8GW0 - chain A; structure by X-ray diffraction, 1.64 A resolution.

== Chain A ==
Molecule: CAD protein
From: Homo sapiens
Notes: EC 3.5.2.3
Reference sequence: P27708 (PYR1_HUMAN); residues 1456-1846 here = UniProt positions 1456-1846
Amino-acid sequence (391 residues; each row starts with the number of its first residue):
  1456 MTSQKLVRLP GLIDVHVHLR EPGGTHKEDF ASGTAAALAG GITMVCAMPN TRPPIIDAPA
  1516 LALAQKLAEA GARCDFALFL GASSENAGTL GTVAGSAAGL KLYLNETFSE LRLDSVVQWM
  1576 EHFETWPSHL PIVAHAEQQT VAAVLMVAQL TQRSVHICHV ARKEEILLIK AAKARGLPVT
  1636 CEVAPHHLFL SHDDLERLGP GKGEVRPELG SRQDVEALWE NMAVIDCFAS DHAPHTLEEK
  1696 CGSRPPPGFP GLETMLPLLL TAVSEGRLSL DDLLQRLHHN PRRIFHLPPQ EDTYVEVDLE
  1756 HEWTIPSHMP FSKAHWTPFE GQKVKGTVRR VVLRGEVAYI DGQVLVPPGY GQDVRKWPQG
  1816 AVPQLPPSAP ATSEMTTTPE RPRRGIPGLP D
Not modelled in the structure: 1456-1459, 1822-1846
Cystine bridges: Cys1696 forms a disulfide with the same residue of a neighbouring copy of this chain
Modified positions: Lys1556 (lysine nz-carboxylic acid; KCX)
Metal / ion sites: Zn2+ site 1: His1471, His1473, Lys1556, Asp1686 (together with (2S)-2-hydroxybutanedioic acid); Zn2+ site 2: Lys1556, His1590, His1614 (together with (2S)-2-hydroxybutanedioic acid)
Ligand contacts: (2S)-2-hydroxybutanedioic acid (LMR): His1471, His1473, Arg1475, Asn1505, Lys1556, Thr1562, Phe1563, His1590, His1614, Arg1661, Asp1686, Ala1688, His1690, Pro1702, Gly1703
From the paper describing this entry:
  - Zn2+ coordination: His1471, His1473, His1590, His1614, Asp1686
  - post-translational modification sites: Lys1556
  - binding site for (2S)-2-hydroxybutanedioic acid: Arg1475, Asn1505, Thr1562, Phe1563, Arg1661, Asp1686, His1690, Pro1702, Gly1703
  - contacts within the chain: Gln1594-Thr1595
  - self-association interface (contacts with another copy of this molecule); pairs are residue here / residue on that copy: Val1571-Glu1619, Leu1605-Arg1630, Gln1607-Arg1630
  - catalytic residues: Thr1562, Phe1563 (citing earlier work)

== Overview ==
Bound to chain A: (2S)-2-hydroxybutanedioic acid. His1471, His1473, Lys1556 and Asp1686 form the Zn2+ site 1.
Lys1556, His1590 and His1614 coordinate Zn2+ site 2. From the paper: catalytic residues Thr1562 and Phe1563; a
binding site for (2S)-2-hydroxybutanedioic acid at Arg1475, Asn1505 and Thr1562 among others.
Chain A is CAD protein (Homo sapiens); the structure, Crystal structure of the human dihydroorotase domain in
complex with malic acid, was determined by X-ray diffraction (same publication as 8GVZ).
